PDB entry 8GUI | electron microscopy, 2.81 A resolution | chains F and J of the 12 polymer chains in the assembly

[Chain F]
Name: Histone H4
Organism: Homo sapiens
UniProtKB: P62805 (H4_HUMAN); residues 1-102 here correspond to UniProt positions 2-103 (UniProt number = residue number + 1)
Chain sequence (102 residues; each row starts with the number of its first residue):
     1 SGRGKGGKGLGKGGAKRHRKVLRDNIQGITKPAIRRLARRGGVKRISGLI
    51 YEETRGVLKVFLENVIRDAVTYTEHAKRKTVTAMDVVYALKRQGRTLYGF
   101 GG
Not modelled in the structure: 1-21, 102
UniProt features mapped onto this chain:
  - DNA-binding region: Lys16 to Lys20
  - modified residue: Ser1 (N-acetylserine), Arg3 (Asymmetric dimethylarginine), Lys5 (N6-(2-hydroxyisobutyryl)lysine), Lys8 (N6-(2-hydroxyisobutyryl)lysine), Lys12 (N6-(2-hydroxyisobutyryl)lysine), Lys16 (N6-(2-hydroxyisobutyryl)lysine), Lys20 (N6,N6,N6-trimethyllysine), Lys31 (N6-(2-hydroxyisobutyryl)lysine), Lys44 (N6-(2-hydroxyisobutyryl)lysine), Ser47 (Phosphoserine), Tyr51 (Phosphotyrosine), Lys59 (N6-(2-hydroxyisobutyryl)lysine), Lys77 (N6-(2-hydroxyisobutyryl)lysine), Lys79 (N6-(2-hydroxyisobutyryl)lysine), Thr80 (Phosphothreonine), Tyr88 (Phosphotyrosine), Lys91 (N6-(2-hydroxyisobutyryl)lysine)
  - cross-link (Glycyl lysine isopeptide (Lys-Gly)): Lys12 (interchain with G-Cter in SUMO2), Lys20 (interchain with G-Cter in SUMO2), Lys31 (interchain with G-Cter in SUMO2), Lys59 (interchain with G-Cter in SUMO2), Lys79 (interchain with G-Cter in SUMO2), Lys91 (interchain with G-Cter in SUMO2)

[Chain J]
Molecule: 147-nt DNA strand
Sequence (147 nucleotides; row label = number of the first residue in the row):
     1 ACAGGATGTATATATCTGACACGTGCCTGGAGACTAGGGAGTAATCCCCT
    51 TGGCGGTTAAAACGCGGGGGACAGCGCGTACGTGCGTTTAAGCGGTGCTA
   101 GAGCTGTCTACGACCAATTGAGCGGCCTCGGCACCGGGATTCTCCAG

[Interface between chain F and chain J]
Residue-residue contacts - 12 pairs, chain F then chain J:
  Arg35(F) - DG82(J)  salt bridge to the phosphate
  Arg45(F) - DC81(J)  sugar contact
  Arg45(F) - DG82(J)  phosphate contact
  Ile46(F) - DC81(J)  sugar contact
  Ile46(F) - DG82(J)  hydrogen bond to the phosphate
  Ser47(F) - DC81(J)  hydrogen bond to the phosphate
  Gly48(F) - DC81(J)  hydrogen bond to the phosphate
  Arg78(F) - DA102(J)  phosphate contact
  Lys79(F) - DG101(J)  phosphate contact
  Lys79(F) - DA102(J)  hydrogen bond to the phosphate
  Thr80(F) - DG101(J)  phosphate contact
  Thr80(F) - DA102(J)  hydrogen bond to the phosphate
Other interface residues (no listed pair), chain F (13 interface residues in all): Arg39, Lys44, Leu49, Tyr51, Lys77
Other interface residues (no listed pair), chain J (6 interface residues in all): DT83, DG103

[Overview]
Chain F and chain J form an interface of 13 and 6 residues respectively; the contacts include 5 hydrogen bonds
and 1 salt bridge. Polar pairs include Ile46(F)-DG82(J), Ser47(F)-DC81(J) and Gly48(F)-DC81(J). From UniProt:
a DNA-binding region on chain F.
Chain F is Histone H4 (Homo sapiens) and chain J is a 147-nt DNA strand; the structure, Bre1-nucleosome
complex (Model I), was determined by electron microscopy (same publication as 8GUJ and 8GUK).
